Entry 8WA2 (electron microscopy, 3.00 A resolution); this record covers chains E and G of the 9 polymer chains in the assembly.

[Chain E]
Name: Mst1
From: Chlamydomonas reinhardtii
UniProtKB: A8J9H7 (A8J9H7_CHLRE); numbering as in UniProt (aligned over 1-1987)
Amino-acid sequence (1987 residues; row label = number of the first residue in the row):
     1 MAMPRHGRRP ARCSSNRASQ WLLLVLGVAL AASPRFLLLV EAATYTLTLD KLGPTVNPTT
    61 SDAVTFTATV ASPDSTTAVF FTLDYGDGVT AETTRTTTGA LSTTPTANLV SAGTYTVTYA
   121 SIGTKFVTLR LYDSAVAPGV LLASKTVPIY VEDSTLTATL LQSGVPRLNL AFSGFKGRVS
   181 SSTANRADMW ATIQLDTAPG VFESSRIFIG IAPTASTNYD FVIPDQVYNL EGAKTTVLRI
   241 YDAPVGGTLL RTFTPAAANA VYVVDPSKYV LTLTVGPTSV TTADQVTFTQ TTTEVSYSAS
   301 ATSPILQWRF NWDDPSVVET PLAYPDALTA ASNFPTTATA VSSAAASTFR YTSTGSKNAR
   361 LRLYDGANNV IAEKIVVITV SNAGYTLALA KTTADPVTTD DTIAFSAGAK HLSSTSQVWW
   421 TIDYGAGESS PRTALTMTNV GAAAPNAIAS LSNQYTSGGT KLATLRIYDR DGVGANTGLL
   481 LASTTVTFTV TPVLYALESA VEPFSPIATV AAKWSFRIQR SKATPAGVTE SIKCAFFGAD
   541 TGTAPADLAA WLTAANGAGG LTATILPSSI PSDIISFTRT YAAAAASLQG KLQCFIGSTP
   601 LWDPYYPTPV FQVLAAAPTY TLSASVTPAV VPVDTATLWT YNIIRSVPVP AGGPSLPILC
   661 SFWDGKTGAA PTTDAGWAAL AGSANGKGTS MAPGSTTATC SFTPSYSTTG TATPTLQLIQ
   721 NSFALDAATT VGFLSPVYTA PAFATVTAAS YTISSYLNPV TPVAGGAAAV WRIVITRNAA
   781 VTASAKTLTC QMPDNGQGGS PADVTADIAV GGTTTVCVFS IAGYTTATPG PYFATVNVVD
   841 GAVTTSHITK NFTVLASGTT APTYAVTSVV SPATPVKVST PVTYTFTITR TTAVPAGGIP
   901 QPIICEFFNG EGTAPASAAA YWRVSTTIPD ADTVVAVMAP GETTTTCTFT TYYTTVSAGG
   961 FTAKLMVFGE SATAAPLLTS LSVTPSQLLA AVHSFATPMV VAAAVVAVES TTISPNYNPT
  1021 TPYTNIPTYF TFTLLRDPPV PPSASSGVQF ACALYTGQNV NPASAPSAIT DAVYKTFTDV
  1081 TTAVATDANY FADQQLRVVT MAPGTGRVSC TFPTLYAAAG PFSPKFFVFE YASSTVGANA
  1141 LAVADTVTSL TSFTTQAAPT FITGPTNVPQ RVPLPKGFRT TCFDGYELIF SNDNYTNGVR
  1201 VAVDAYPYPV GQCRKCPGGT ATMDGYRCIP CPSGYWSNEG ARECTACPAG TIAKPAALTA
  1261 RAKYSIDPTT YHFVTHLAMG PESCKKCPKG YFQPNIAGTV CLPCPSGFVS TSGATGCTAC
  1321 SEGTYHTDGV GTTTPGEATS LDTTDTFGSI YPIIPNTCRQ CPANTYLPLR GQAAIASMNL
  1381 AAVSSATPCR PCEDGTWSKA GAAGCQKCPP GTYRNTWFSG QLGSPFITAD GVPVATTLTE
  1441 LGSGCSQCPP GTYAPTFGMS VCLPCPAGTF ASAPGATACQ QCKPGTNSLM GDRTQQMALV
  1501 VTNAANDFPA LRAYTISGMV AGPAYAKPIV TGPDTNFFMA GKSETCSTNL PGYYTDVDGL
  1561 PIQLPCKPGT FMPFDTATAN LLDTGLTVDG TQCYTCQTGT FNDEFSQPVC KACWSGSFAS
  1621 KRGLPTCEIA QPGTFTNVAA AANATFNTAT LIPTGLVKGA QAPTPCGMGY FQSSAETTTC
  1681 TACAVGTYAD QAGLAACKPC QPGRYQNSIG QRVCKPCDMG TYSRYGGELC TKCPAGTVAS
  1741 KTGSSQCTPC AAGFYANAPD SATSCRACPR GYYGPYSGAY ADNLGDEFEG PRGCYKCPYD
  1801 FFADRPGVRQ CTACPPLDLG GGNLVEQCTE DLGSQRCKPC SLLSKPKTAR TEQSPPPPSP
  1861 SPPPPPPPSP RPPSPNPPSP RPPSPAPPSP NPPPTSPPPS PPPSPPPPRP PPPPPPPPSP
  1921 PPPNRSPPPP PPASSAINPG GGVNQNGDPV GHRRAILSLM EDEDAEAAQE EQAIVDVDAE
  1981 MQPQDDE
Unresolved in the structure: 1-492, 1942-1987
Disulfides: Cys-534/Cys-594, Cys-790/Cys-817, Cys-905/Cys-947, Cys-1052/Cys-1110, Cys-1182/Cys-1213, Cys-1216/Cys-1228, Cys-1231/Cys-1244, Cys-1247/Cys-1284, Cys-1287/Cys-1301, Cys-1320/Cys-1358, Cys-1392/Cys-1405, Cys-1408/Cys-1445, Cys-1448/Cys-1462, Cys-1465/Cys-1479, Cys-1482/Cys-1546, Cys-1566/Cys-1593, Cys-1596/Cys-1610, Cys-1613/Cys-1627, Cys-1666/Cys-1680, Cys-1683/Cys-1697, Cys-1700/Cys-1714, Cys-1733/Cys-1747, Cys-1750/Cys-1765, Cys-1768/Cys-1794, Cys-1797/Cys-1811, Cys-1814/Cys-1837, Cys-1828/Cys-1840
Glycans and other covalent adducts: glycan linked to Asn-851, Asn-1643, Ser-1854, Ser-1859, Ser-1861, Ser-1869, Ser-1874, Ser-1884, Ser-1889, Ser-1896, Ser-1900, Ser-1904, Ser-1919, Ser-1926
Modified residues: Pro-1855, Pro-1856, Pro-1857, Pro-1858, Pro-1860, Pro-1862, Pro-1863, Pro-1864, Pro-1865, Pro-1866, Pro-1867, Pro-1868, Pro-1870, Pro-1872, Pro-1873, Pro-1875, Pro-1877, Pro-1878, Pro-1880, Pro-1882, Pro-1883, Pro-1885, Pro-1887, Pro-1888, Pro-1890, Pro-1892, Pro-1893, Pro-1894, Pro-1897, Pro-1898, Pro-1899, Pro-1901, Pro-1902, Pro-1903, Pro-1905, Pro-1906, Pro-1907, Pro-1908, Pro-1910, Pro-1911, Pro-1912, Pro-1913, Pro-1914, Pro-1915, Pro-1916, Pro-1917, Pro-1918, Pro-1920, Pro-1921, Pro-1922, Pro-1923, Pro-1927, Pro-1928, Pro-1929, Pro-1930, Pro-1931, Pro-1932 (4-hydroxyproline; HYP)
Bound ions: Ca2+: Glu-906, Ser-925, Asp-932, Thr-933
Small-molecule neighbours:
  - oligosaccharide (alpha-L-arabinofuranose, beta-L-arabinofuranose, beta-D-galactofuranose units): Pro-1857, Pro-1858, Pro-1860
  - beta-L-arabinofuranose (FUB), molecule 1: Glu-942, Thr-944, Thr-946, Pro-1903, Pro-1905, Pro-1906, Pro-1907, Arg-1909
  - beta-L-arabinofuranose (FUB), molecule 2: Thr-1086, Pro-1927, Pro-1929
  - beta-L-arabinofuranose (FUB), molecule 3: Gly-1104, Pro-1913, Pro-1914, Pro-1915, Pro-1916
  - beta-L-arabinofuranose (FUB), molecule 4: Tyr-1773, Tyr-1795, Lys-1796, Cys-1797, Pro-1798, Leu-1832, Glu-1852, Gln-1853, Pro-1855, Pro-1856
  - beta-L-arabinofuranose (FUB), molecule 5: Arg-1792, Pro-1860, Pro-1862, Pro-1863
  - beta-L-arabinofuranose (FUB), molecule 6: Gln-1853, Pro-1855, Pro-1856, Pro-1857
  - beta-L-arabinofuranose (FUB), molecule 7: Pro-1860, Pro-1862, Pro-1863, Pro-1864
  - beta-L-arabinofuranose (FUB), molecule 8: Pro-1862, Pro-1863, Pro-1864, Pro-1865
  - beta-L-arabinofuranose (FUB), molecule 9: Pro-1864, Pro-1865, Pro-1866, Pro-1867
  - beta-L-arabinofuranose (FUB), molecule 10: Pro-1867, Pro-1868, Pro-1870, Arg-1871
  - beta-L-arabinofuranose (FUB), molecule 11: Pro-1872, Pro-1873, Pro-1875
  - beta-L-arabinofuranose (FUB), molecule 12: Pro-1877, Pro-1878, Ser-1879, Pro-1880, Arg-1881
  - beta-L-arabinofuranose (FUB), molecule 13: Pro-1882, Pro-1883, Pro-1885
  - beta-L-arabinofuranose (FUB), molecule 14: Pro-1885, Ala-1886, Pro-1887
  - beta-L-arabinofuranose (FUB), molecule 15: Pro-1887, Pro-1888, Pro-1890, Asn-1891
  - beta-L-arabinofuranose (FUB), molecule 16: Pro-1890, Pro-1892, Pro-1893
  - beta-L-arabinofuranose (FUB), molecule 17: Asn-1891, Pro-1892, Pro-1893, Pro-1894
  - beta-L-arabinofuranose (FUB), molecule 18: Pro-1894, Thr-1895, Pro-1897
  - beta-L-arabinofuranose (FUB), molecule 19: Pro-1905, Pro-1906, Pro-1907, Pro-1908
  - beta-L-arabinofuranose (FUB), molecule 20: Pro-1907, Pro-1908, Arg-1909, Pro-1910, Pro-1911
  - beta-L-arabinofuranose (FUB), molecule 21: Pro-1908, Arg-1909, Pro-1911
  - beta-L-arabinofuranose (FUB), molecule 22: Arg-1909, Pro-1910, Pro-1911, Pro-1912
  - beta-L-arabinofuranose (FUB), molecule 23: Pro-1910, Pro-1911, Pro-1913
  - beta-L-arabinofuranose (FUB), molecule 24: Pro-1911, Pro-1912, Pro-1914, Pro-1915
  - beta-L-arabinofuranose (FUB), molecule 25: Pro-1912, Pro-1913, Pro-1915
  - alpha-D-galactopyranose (GLA): Pro-1877, Ser-1879, Pro-1880

[Chain G]
Name: Mstax
Amino-acid sequence (64 residues; each row starts with the number of its first residue):
     1 PPPPPPPPPP PGTPDQPAAP AAPAAPAAPA APPPALPGAP PPPPPPPPPP PPGVPPAAAA
    61 AAAA
Modified residues: Pro-1, Pro-2, Pro-3, Pro-4, Pro-5, Pro-6, Pro-7, Pro-8, Pro-9, Pro-10, Pro-11, Pro-14, Pro-17, Pro-20, Pro-23, Pro-26, Pro-29, Pro-32, Pro-33, Pro-34, Pro-37, Pro-40, Pro-41, Pro-42, Pro-43, Pro-44, Pro-45, Pro-46, Pro-47, Pro-48, Pro-49, Pro-50, Pro-51, Pro-52, Pro-55, Pro-56 (4-hydroxyproline; HYP)

[How chain E and chain G interact]
Residue-residue contacts (5; chain E residue first):
  Ala-1751(E) / Gln-16(G)
  Phe-1754(E) / Gln-16(G)
  Arg-1805(E) / Ala-19(G)
  Arg-1805(E) / Pro-20(G)  hydrogen bond (side chain-backbone)
  Pro-1806(E) / Pro-20(G)
Also at the interface, not in a pair above, chain E (6 interface residues in all): Cys-1750, Asp-1804
Also at the interface, not in a pair above, chain G (6 interface residues in all): Pro-17, Ala-21, Ala-22

[In short]
The chain E/chain G interface involves 6 residues from each chain, with 1 hydrogen bond. Its one
hydrogen-bonded contact is Arg-1805(E)/Pro-20(G). Bound to chain E: oligosaccharide, alpha-D-galactopyranose
and 25 copies of beta-L-arabinofuranose.
Here chain E is Mst1 (Chlamydomonas reinhardtii) and chain G is Mstax. Entry 8WA2 (cryo-EM structure of native
mastigonemes isolated from Chlamydomonas reinhardtii at 3.0 angstrom resolution) was determined by electron
microscopy.
